Entry 9J1M (electron microscopy, 2.33 A resolution); this record covers chains A and E of the 52 polymer chains in the assembly.

# Chain A
Molecule: 23S rRNA
Source organism: Mycobacterium tuberculosis variant bovis BCG str. Pasteur 1173P2
Sequence (3138 nucleotides; numbered 1 to 3138; the number before each row is that of its first residue):
     1 UUGUAAGUGU CUAAGGGCGC AUGGUGGAUG CCUUGGCAUC GAGAGCCGAU GAAGGACGUG
    61 GGAGGCUGCG AUAUGCCUCG GGGAGCUGUC AACCGAGCGU GGAUCCGAGG AUUUCCGAAU
   121 GGGGAAACCC AGCACGAGUG AUGUCGUGCU ACCCGCAUCU GAAUAUAUAG GGUGCGGGAG
   181 GGAACGCGGG GAAGUGAAAC AUCUCAGUAC CCGUAGGAGG AGAAAACAAU UGUGAUUCCG
   241 CAAGUAGUGG CGAGCGAACG CGGAACAGGC UAAACCGCAC GCAUGGGUAA CCGGGUAGGG
   301 GUUGUGUGUG CGGGGUUGUG GGAGGAUAUG UCUCAGCGCU ACCCGGCUGA GAGGCAGUCA
   361 GAAAGUGUCG UGGUUAGCGG AAGUGGCCUG GGAUGGUCUG CCGUAGACGG UGAGAGCCCG
   421 GUACGCGAAA ACCCGGCACC UGCCUAGUAU CAAUUCCCGA GUAGCAGCGG GCCCGUGGAA
   481 UCCGCUGUGA AUCCGCCGGG ACCACCCGGU AAGCCUAAAU ACUCCUCGAU GACCGAUAGC
   541 GGAUUAGUAC CGUGAGGGAA UGGUGAAAAG UACCCCGGGA GGGGAGUGAA AGAGUACCUG
   601 AAACCGUGUG CCUACAAUCC GUCAGAGCCU CCUUUUCCUC UCCGGAGGAG GGUGGUGAUG
   661 GCGUGCCUUU UGAAGAAUGA GCCUGCGAGU CAGGGACAUG UCGCAAGGUU AACCCGUGUG
   721 GGGUAGCCGC AGCGAAAGCG AGUCUGAAUA GGGCGACCCA CACGCGCAUA CGCGCGUGUG
   781 AAUAGUGGCG UGUUCUGGAC CCGAAGCGGA GUGAUCUACC CAUGGCCAGG GUGAAGCGCG
   841 GGUAAGACCG CGUGGAGGCC CGAACCCACU UAGGUUGAAG ACUGAGGGGA UGAGCUGUGG
   901 GUAGGGGUGA AAGGCCAAUC AAACUCCGUG AUAGCUGGUU CUCCCCGAAA UGCAUUUAGG
   961 UGCAGCGUUG CGUGGUUCAC CGCGGAGGUA GAGCUACUGG AUGGCCGAUG GGCCCUACUA
  1021 GGUUACUGAC GUCAGCCAAA CUCCGAAUGC CGUGGUGUAA AGCGUGGCAG UGAGACGGCG
  1081 GGGGAUAAGC UCCGUACGUC GAAAGGGAAA CAGCCCAGAU CGCCGGCUAA GGCCCCCAAG
  1141 CGUGUGCUAA GUGGGAAAGG AUGUGCAGUC GCAAAGACAA CCAGGAGGUU GGCUUAGAAG
  1201 CAGCCACCCU UGAAAGAGUG CGUAAUAGCU CACUGGUCAA GUGAUUGUGC GCCGAUAAUG
  1261 UAGCGGGGCU CAAGCACACC GCCGAAGCCG CGGCACAUCC ACCUUGUGGU GGGUGUGGGU
  1321 AGGGGAGCGU CCCUCAUUCA GCGAAGCCAC CGGGUGACCG GUGGUGGAGG GUGGGGGAGU
  1381 GAGAAUGCAG GCAUGAGUAG CGACAAGGCA AGUGAGAACC UUGCCCGCCG AAAGACCAAG
  1441 GGUUCCUGGG CCAGGCCAGU CCGCCCAGGG UGAGUCGGGA CCUAAGGCGA GGCCGACAGG
  1501 CGUAGUCGAU GGACAACGGG UUGAUAUUCC CGUACCCGUG UGUGGGCGCC CGUGACGAAU
  1561 CAGCGGUACU AACCACCCAA AACCGGAUCG AUCACUCCCC UUCGGGGGUG UGGAGUUCUG
  1621 GGGCUGCGUG GGAACUUCGC UGGUAGUAGU CAAGCGAAGG GGUGACGCAG GAAGGUAGCC
  1681 GUACCAGUCA GUGGUAACAC UGGGGCAAGC CGGUAGGGAG AGCGAUAGGC AAAUCCGUCG
  1741 CUCACUAAUC CUGAGAGGUG ACGCAUAGCC GGUUGAGGCG AAUUCGGUGA UCCUCUGCUG
  1801 CCAAGAAAAG CCUCUAGCGA GCACACACAC GGCCCGUACC CCAAACCGAC ACAGGUGGUC
  1861 AGGUAGAGCA UACCAAGGCG UACGAGAUAA CUAUGGUUAA GGAACUCGGC AAAAUGCCCC
  1921 CGUAACUUCG GGAGAAGGGG GACCGGAAUA UCGUGAACAC CCUUGCGGUG GGAGCGGGAU
  1981 CCGGUCGCAG AAACCAGUGA GGAGCGACUG UUUACUAAAA ACACAGGUCC GUGCGAAGUC
  2041 GCAAGACGAU GUAUACGGAC UGACGCCUGC CCGGUGCUGG AAGGUUAAGA GGACCCGUUA
  2101 ACCCGCAAGG GUGAAGCGGA GAAUUUAAGC CCCAGUAAAC GGCGGUGGUA ACUAUAACCA
  2161 UCCUAAGGUA GCGAAAUUCC UUGUCGGGUA AGUUCCGACC UGCACGAAUG GCGUAACGAC
  2221 UUCUCAACUG UCUCAACCAU AGACUCGGCG AAAUUGCACU ACGAGUAAAG AUGCUCGUUA
  2281 CGCGCGGCAG GACGAAAAGA CCCCGGGACC UUCACUACAA CUUGGUAUUG AUGUUCGGUA
  2341 CGGUUUGUGU AGGAUAGGUG GGAGACUGUG AAACCUCGAC GCCAGUUGGG GCGGAGUCGU
  2401 UGUUGAAAUA CCACUCUGAU CGUAUUGGGC AUCUAACCUC GAACCCUGAA UCGGGUUUAG
  2461 GGACAGUGCC UGGCGGGUAG UUUAACUGGG GCGGUUGCCU CCUAAAAUGU AACGGAGGCG
  2521 CCCAAAGGUU CCCUCAACCU GGACGGCAAU CAGGUGGCGA GUGUAAAUGC ACAAGGGAGC
  2581 UUGACUGCGA GACUUACAAG UCAAGCAGGG ACGAAAGUCG GGAUUAGUGA UCCGGCACCC
  2641 CCGAGUGGAA GGGGUGUCGC UCAACGGAUA AAAGGUACCC CGGGGAUAAC AGGCUGAUCU
  2701 UCCCCAAGAG UCCAUAUCGA CGGGAUGGUU UGGCACCUCG AUGUCGGCUC GUCGCAUCCU
  2761 GGGGCUGGAG CAGGUCCCAA GGGUUGGGCU GUUCGCCCAU UAAAGCGGCA CGCGAGCUGG
  2821 GUUUAGAACG UCGUGAGACA GUUCGGUCUC UAUCCGCCGC GCGCGUCAGA AACUUGAGGA
  2881 AACCUGUCCC UAGUACGAGA GGACCGGGAC GGACGAACCU CUGGUGCACC AGUUGUCCCG
  2941 CCAGGGGCAC CGCUGGAUAG CCACGUUCGG UCAGGAUAAC CGCUGAAAGC AUCUAAGCGG
  3001 GAAACCUUCU CCAAGAUCAG GUUUCUCACC CACUUGGUGG GAUAAGGCCC CCCGCAGAAC
  3061 ACGGGUUCAA UAGGUCAGAC CUGGAAGCUC AGUAAUGGGU GUAGGGAACU GGUGCUAACC
  3121 GGCCGAAAAC UUACAACA
Unresolved in the structure: 1-4, 634-649, 1013-1022, 1549-1652, 2335-2428, 3133-3138
Modified / non-standard residues: 5MU (5-methyluridine 5'-monophosphate) at position 2177; OMG (o2'-methylguanosine-5'-monophosphate) at position 2489; OMG (o2'-methylguanosine-5'-monophosphate) at position 2791
Bound ions: Mg2+ site 1: C31, G1370; Mg2+ site 2: C46, G217; Mg2+ site 3: G60, G65, U89; Mg2+ site 4 near U72 (its only coordinating residue here); Mg2+ site 5 near U120 (its only coordinating residue here); Mg2+ site 6: U120, G124; Mg2+ site 7: A162, U166; Mg2+ site 8: G194, U2481; Mg2+ site 9: G194, U195; Mg2+ site 10: A199, C200; Mg2+ site 11 near G220 (its only coordinating residue here); Mg2+ site 12 near C251 (its only coordinating residue here); 177 more Mg2+ sites not listed
Ligand contacts: KU-13, chemically modified azithromycin (A1L32; (2R,3R,4R,5R,8R,10R,11R,12S,13S,14R)-11-[(2S,3R,4S,6R)-4-(dimethylamino)-6-methyl-3-oxidanyl-oxan-2-yl]oxy-2-ethyl-4-[(2R,3R,4R,5S,6R)-6-(hydroxymethyl)-3,4-bis(oxidanyl)-5-[[4-(4-pyridin-4-yl-1,2,3-triazol-1-yl)phenyl]methoxy]oxan-2-yl]oxy-13-[(2R,4R,5S,6S)-4-methoxy-4,6-dimethyl-5-oxidanyl-oxan-2-yl]oxy-3,5,6,8,10,12,14-heptamethyl-3,10-bis(oxidanyl)-1-oxa-6-azacyclopentadecan-15-one): U875, A881, U2016, A2296, A2297, A2300, A2741, G2743, U2822, U2824, G2846, U2847, C2848, U2849

# Chain E
Protein: Large ribosomal subunit protein uL4
Source organism: Mycobacterium tuberculosis variant bovis BCG str. Pasteur 1173P2
UniProtKB: A1KGI3 (RL4_MYCBP); residues 1-223 here = UniProt positions 1-223
Chain sequence (223 residues; each row starts with the number of its first residue):
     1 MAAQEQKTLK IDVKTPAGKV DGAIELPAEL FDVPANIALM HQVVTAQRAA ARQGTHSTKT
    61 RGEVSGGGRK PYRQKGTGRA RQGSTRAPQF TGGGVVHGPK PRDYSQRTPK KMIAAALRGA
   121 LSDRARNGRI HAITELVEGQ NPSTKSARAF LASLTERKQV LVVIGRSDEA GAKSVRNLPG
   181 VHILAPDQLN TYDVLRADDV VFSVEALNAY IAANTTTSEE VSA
Unresolved in the structure: 1-8, 216-223

# How chain A and chain E interact
Pairs across the interface (170):
  C37(A) - Ser57(E)  sugar contact
  A38(A) - Gln53(E)  base contact
  A38(A) - Thr55(E)  hydrogen bond to the base
  A38(A) - Ser57(E)  sugar contact
  A38(A) - Pro101(E)  sugar contact
  U39(A) - Thr55(E)  sugar contact
  C402(A) - Lys145(E)  phosphate contact
  C402(A) - Arg148(E)  base contact
  G403(A) - Thr144(E)  sugar contact
  G403(A) - Arg148(E)  hydrogen bond to the base
  G403(A) - Asn177(E)  hydrogen bond to the base
  G403(A) - Leu178(E)  base contact
  G403(A) - Pro179(E)  base contact
  U404(A) - Pro142(E)  phosphate contact
  U404(A) - Ser143(E)  phosphate contact
  U404(A) - Thr144(E)  hydrogen bond to the phosphate
  U404(A) - Lys173(E)  hydrogen bond to the base
  U404(A) - Arg176(E)  hydrogen bond to the phosphate
  A405(A) - Thr144(E)  phosphate contact
  A405(A) - Lys173(E)  phosphate contact
  A405(A) - Arg176(E)  salt bridge to the phosphate
  A405(A) - Asn177(E)  phosphate contact
  G406(A) - Asn177(E)  hydrogen bond to the sugar
  G406(A) - Pro179(E)  base contact
  A423(A) - Arg176(E)  hydrogen bond to the sugar
  U530(A) - Gln53(E)  hydrogen bond to the sugar
  G531(A) - Gln53(E)  hydrogen bond to the sugar
  G531(A) - Thr55(E)  hydrogen bond to the base
  A532(A) - Arg48(E)  hydrogen bond to the base
  A532(A) - Ala49(E)  base contact
  A532(A) - Arg52(E)  hydrogen bond to the base
  A532(A) - Gln53(E)  hydrogen bond to the phosphate
  A532(A) - Gly54(E)  phosphate contact
  C533(A) - Arg52(E)  salt bridge to the phosphate
  C533(A) - Thr55(E)  sugar contact
  C533(A) - His56(E)  salt bridge to the phosphate
  U537(A) - Thr91(E)  base contact
  U537(A) - Gly92(E)  phosphate contact
  A538(A) - Thr91(E)  phosphate contact
  A538(A) - Gly92(E)  hydrogen bond to the phosphate
  G539(A) - Val95(E)  phosphate contact
  C540(A) - Lys59(E)  salt bridge to the phosphate
  G541(A) - Lys59(E)  phosphate contact
  G541(A) - Val64(E)  phosphate contact
  G541(A) - Ser65(E)  hydrogen bond to the phosphate
  G541(A) - Arg86(E)  sugar contact
  G547(A) - Ser65(E)  hydrogen bond to the base
  G556(A) - Arg69(E)  hydrogen bond to the sugar
  G557(A) - Arg69(E)  hydrogen bond to the sugar
  G558(A) - Gly66(E)  phosphate contact
  G558(A) - Gly67(E)  hydrogen bond to the phosphate
  A559(A) - Arg86(E)  salt bridge to the phosphate
  G685(A) - Thr91(E)  base contact
  G687(A) - Pro88(E)  sugar contact
  A688(A) - Val96(E)  sugar contact
  A688(A) - His97(E)  phosphate contact
  G689(A) - His97(E)  sugar contact
  U690(A) - His97(E)  hydrogen bond to the base
  C691(A) - Arg102(E)  hydrogen bond to the phosphate
  A692(A) - Arg102(E)  salt bridge to the phosphate
  G694(A) - Arg107(E)  hydrogen bond to the base
  C702(A) - Asn36(E)  phosphate contact
  C702(A) - Leu39(E)  sugar contact
  C702(A) - Met112(E)  sugar contact
  G703(A) - Asn36(E)  hydrogen bond to the phosphate
  G703(A) - Leu39(E)  sugar contact
  G703(A) - Met112(E)  sugar contact
  C704(A) - Lys111(E)  sugar contact
  G708(A) - Lys111(E)  salt bridge to the phosphate
  U709(A) - Lys111(E)  salt bridge to the phosphate
  U710(A) - Arg107(E)  hydrogen bond to the phosphate
  U710(A) - Thr108(E)  phosphate contact
  U710(A) - Pro109(E)  phosphate contact
  U710(A) - Lys110(E)  hydrogen bond to the phosphate
  A711(A) - Arg107(E)  salt bridge to the phosphate
  G716(A) - Arg166(E)  hydrogen bond to the sugar
  G716(A) - Asp187(E)  sugar contact
  G716(A) - Gln188(E)  hydrogen bond to the base
  U717(A) - Arg166(E)  salt bridge to the phosphate
  G718(A) - Gln47(E)  base contact
  G718(A) - His182(E)  hydrogen bond to the base
  G718(A) - Leu184(E)  base contact
  G718(A) - Gln188(E)  sugar contact
  G718(A) - Asn190(E)  hydrogen bond to the base
  G718(A) - Asp193(E)  hydrogen bond to the base
  U719(A) - Gln47(E)  hydrogen bond to the sugar
  U719(A) - Ala50(E)  sugar contact
  U719(A) - Ala51(E)  base contact
  G720(A) - Ile113(E)  phosphate contact
  G720(A) - Asp187(E)  hydrogen bond to the sugar
  G720(A) - Gln188(E)  hydrogen bond to the base
  G720(A) - Leu189(E)  sugar contact
  G720(A) - Asn190(E)  sugar contact
  G721(A) - Ile113(E)  phosphate contact
  G722(A) - Lys110(E)  base contact
  G723(A) - Lys110(E)  hydrogen bond to the base
  G787(A) - Pro109(E)  sugar contact
  G787(A) - Met112(E)  base contact
  G788(A) - Gln42(E)  hydrogen bond to the base
  G788(A) - Arg107(E)  salt bridge to the phosphate
  G788(A) - Thr108(E)  sugar contact
  G788(A) - Pro109(E)  sugar contact
  C789(A) - Gln42(E)  sugar contact
  C789(A) - Gln106(E)  sugar contact
  C789(A) - Arg107(E)  phosphate contact
  C800(A) - His97(E)  hydrogen bond to the sugar
  C801(A) - Pro88(E)  phosphate contact
  C801(A) - Val96(E)  sugar contact
  C801(A) - His97(E)  phosphate contact
  C802(A) - Arg61(E)  salt bridge to the phosphate
  C802(A) - Gln82(E)  phosphate contact
  C802(A) - Pro88(E)  phosphate contact
  C802(A) - Gln89(E)  hydrogen bond to the sugar
  G803(A) - Arg61(E)  salt bridge to the phosphate
  G803(A) - Lys70(E)  hydrogen bond to the phosphate
  G803(A) - Gln74(E)  hydrogen bond to the sugar
  G803(A) - Arg81(E)  sugar contact
  G803(A) - Gln82(E)  phosphate contact
  G803(A) - Gly83(E)  phosphate contact
  G803(A) - Ser84(E)  phosphate contact
  A804(A) - Lys70(E)  salt bridge to the phosphate
  A804(A) - Gln74(E)  hydrogen bond to the sugar
  A804(A) - Gly83(E)  phosphate contact
  A805(A) - Lys70(E)  phosphate contact
  U925(A) - Arg69(E)  hydrogen bond to the phosphate
  C926(A) - Arg69(E)  salt bridge to the phosphate
  C927(A) - Gly68(E)  phosphate contact
  G930(A) - Thr60(E)  hydrogen bond to the base
  G930(A) - Arg61(E)  hydrogen bond to the sugar
  G930(A) - Gly62(E)  phosphate contact
  U936(A) - Arg81(E)  hydrogen bond to the base
  C1333(A) - Arg48(E)  hydrogen bond to the sugar
  U1334(A) - Arg48(E)  hydrogen bond to the sugar
  U1334(A) - Tyr192(E)  hydrogen bond to the sugar
  C1335(A) - Tyr192(E)  sugar contact
  A1336(A) - Gln159(E)  phosphate contact
  G1375(A) - His41(E)  hydrogen bond to the sugar
  G1375(A) - Arg48(E)  base contact
  G1376(A) - His41(E)  phosphate contact
  G1376(A) - Thr45(E)  sugar contact
  G1377(A) - Arg52(E)  hydrogen bond to the sugar
  G1377(A) - Arg102(E)  phosphate contact
  A1378(A) - Arg102(E)  salt bridge to the phosphate
  G1379(A) - Thr58(E)  base contact
  G1379(A) - Val95(E)  base contact
  G1379(A) - Pro99(E)  phosphate contact
  A1385(A) - Gln89(E)  base contact
  U1386(A) - Gly78(E)  base contact
  U1386(A) - Arg79(E)  hydrogen bond to the base
  U1386(A) - Ala80(E)  phosphate contact
  G1387(A) - Ala80(E)  phosphate contact
  G1387(A) - Gln82(E)  hydrogen bond to the phosphate
  G1387(A) - Gln89(E)  hydrogen bond to the base
  C1388(A) - Arg79(E)  salt bridge to the phosphate
  C1388(A) - Gln82(E)  phosphate contact
  C1388(A) - Gln89(E)  sugar contact
  C1388(A) - Phe90(E)  sugar contact
  C1388(A) - Thr91(E)  hydrogen bond to the sugar
  A1389(A) - Thr91(E)  sugar contact
  A2297(A) - Gly76(E)  hydrogen bond to the phosphate
  A2297(A) - Gly78(E)  phosphate contact
  A2298(A) - Lys75(E)  hydrogen bond to the sugar
  A2298(A) - Gly76(E)  hydrogen bond to the phosphate
  A2298(A) - Gly78(E)  hydrogen bond to the phosphate
  A2298(A) - Arg81(E)  base contact
  G2299(A) - Lys75(E)  salt bridge to the phosphate
  C2681(A) - Lys75(E)  phosphate contact
  G2682(A) - Gln74(E)  hydrogen bond to the phosphate
  G2682(A) - Lys75(E)  salt bridge to the phosphate
  G2683(A) - Arg81(E)  salt bridge to the phosphate
Other interface residues (no listed pair), chain A (86 interface residues in all): A407, C424, C686, A781, G798, U1337
Other interface residues (no listed pair), chain E (93 interface residues in all): Ala38, Glu63, Tyr72, Thr77, Thr85, Ala87, Gly93, Gly98, Tyr104, Ala114, Lys158, Ser174, Ile183, Ala185, Arg196

# Overview
The interface between chain A and chain E involves 86 residues on one side and 93 on the other; the contacts
include 59 hydrogen bonds and 20 salt bridges. Among the polar pairs are A38(A)-Thr55(E), G403(A)-Arg148(E)
and G403(A)-Asn177(E). Chain A binds KU-13, chemically modified azithromycin.
Chain A is 23S rRNA and chain E is Large ribosomal subunit protein uL4, both from Mycobacterium tuberculosis
variant bovis BCG str. Pasteur 1173P2; the structure, KU13-bond Mycobacterium tuberculosis 70S ribosome, was
determined by electron microscopy.
